5IYZ - chains B and E of the 6 polymer chains in the assembly; structure by X-ray diffraction, 1.80 A resolution.

== Chain B ==
Molecule: Tubulin beta-2B chain
From: Bos taurus
UniProtKB: Q6B856 (TBB2B_BOVIN); the author numbering skips numbers that UniProt does not, so the offset changes along the chain: 1-42 = UniProt 1-42; 45-360 = UniProt 43-358; 369-455 = UniProt 359-445
Sequence (445 residues; row label = number of the first residue in the row; note: 10 numbers in that range are skipped by the numbering (no residue carries them; nothing is unmodelled there)):
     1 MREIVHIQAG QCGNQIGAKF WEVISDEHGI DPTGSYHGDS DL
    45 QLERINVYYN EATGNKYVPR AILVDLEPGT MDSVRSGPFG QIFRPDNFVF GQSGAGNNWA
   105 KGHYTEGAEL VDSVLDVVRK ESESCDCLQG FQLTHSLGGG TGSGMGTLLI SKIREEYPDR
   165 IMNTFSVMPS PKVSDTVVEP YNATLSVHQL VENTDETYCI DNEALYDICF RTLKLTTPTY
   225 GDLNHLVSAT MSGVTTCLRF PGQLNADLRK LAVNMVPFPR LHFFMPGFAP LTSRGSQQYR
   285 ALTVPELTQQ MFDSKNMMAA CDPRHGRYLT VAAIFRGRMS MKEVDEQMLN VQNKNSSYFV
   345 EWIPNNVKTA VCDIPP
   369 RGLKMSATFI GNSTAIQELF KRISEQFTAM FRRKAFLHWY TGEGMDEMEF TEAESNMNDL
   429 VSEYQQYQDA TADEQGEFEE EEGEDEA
Disordered / not traced: 441-455
Small-molecule neighbours:
  - 4Q5 (N-methyl-L-valyl-N-[(3R,4S,5S)-1-{(2S)-2-[(1R,2R)-3-{[(1S,2R)-1-hydroxy-1-phenylpropan-2-yl]amino}-1-methoxy-2-methyl-3-oxopropyl]pyrrolidin-1-yl}-3-methoxy-5-methyl-1-oxoheptan-4-yl]-N-methyl-L-valinamide): Gln11, Gln15, Lys19, Pro175, Lys176, Val177, Ser178, Asp179, Tyr210, Thr221, Pro222, Thr223, Tyr224, Gly225, Asn228, Arg278
  - GDP (guanosine-5'-diphosphate): Gly10, Gln11, Cys12, Gln15, Ile16, Asp69, Asn101, Ser140, Gly142, Gly143, Gly144, Thr145, Gly146, Val171, Pro173, Val177, Ser178, Glu183, Asn206, Leu209, Tyr224, Leu227, Asn228
Swiss-Prot annotation at these positions:
  - motif: Met1 to Ile4 (MREI motif)
  - binding site (GTP): Gln11, Glu71, Ser140, Gly144, Thr145, Gly146, Asn206, Asn228
  - binding site (Mg(2+)): Glu71
  - modified residue: Ser40 (Phosphoserine), Thr57 (Phosphothreonine), Lys60 (N6-acetyllysine), Ser174 (Phosphoserine), Thr287 (Phosphothreonine), Thr292 (Phosphothreonine), Arg320 (Omega-N-methylarginine), Glu448 (5-glutamyl polyglutamate)
  - cross-link (Glycyl lysine isopeptide (Lys-Gly)): Lys60 (interchain with G-Cter in ubiquitin), Lys326 (interchain with G-Cter in ubiquitin)
What the authors report for this chain:
  - binding site for 4Q5: Gln15, Asp179, Pro222, Thr223, Tyr224, Gly225, Asn228, Arg278
  - conformationally variable residues (side-chain flip): Gln15, Tyr224
  - contacts within the chain: Asp226-Arg278

== Chain E ==
Molecule: Stathmin-4
From: Rattus norvegicus
UniProtKB: P63043 (STMN4_RAT); residues 5-145 here correspond to UniProt positions 49-189 (UniProt number = residue number + 44)
Sequence (143 residues; each row starts with the number of its first residue):
     3 MADMEVIELN KCTSGQSFEV ILKPPSFDGV PEFNASLPRR RDPSLEEIQK KLEAAEERRK
    63 YQEAELLKHL AEKREHEREV IQKAIEENNN FIKMAKEKLA QKMESNKENR EAHLAAMLER
   123 LQEKDKHAEE VRKNKELKEE ASR
Disordered / not traced: 3-5, 29-43, 144-145
Construct notes: initiating methionine (3); expression tag (4)
Swiss-Prot annotation at these positions:
  - modified residue: Ser46 (Phosphoserine)

== Interface between chain B and chain E ==
Residue-residue contacts (25; chain B residue first):
  Tyr108(B) with His78(E), hydrogen bond; Glu79(E); Val82(E), hydrophobic; Ile83(E)
  Leu152(B) with Glu79(E)
  Ser155(B) with Leu72(E); Lys75(E), hydrogen bond; Arg76(E), hydrogen bond
  Lys156(B) with Arg76(E); Glu79(E), salt bridge
  Arg158(B) with Leu68(E)
  Glu159(B) with Leu69(E); Leu72(E); Arg76(E), salt bridge
  Pro162(B) with Glu65(E)
  Gln193(B) with Lys75(E)
  Asn197(B) with Lys75(E)
  Glu411(B) with Val82(E); Ala86(E)
  Gly412(B) with Val82(E); Lys85(E); Ala86(E)
  Met413(B) with Val82(E)
  Asp414(B) with Lys85(E), salt bridge
  Glu417(B) with His78(E), salt bridge
Interface residues without a listed pair, chain B (18 interface residues in all): His107, Thr109, Thr409, Gly410
Interface residues without a listed pair, chain E (15 interface residues in all): Ala73, Glu89, Asn90

== Summary ==
18 residues of chain B and 15 residues of chain E are in contact; the contacts include 3 hydrogen bonds and 4
salt bridges. Among the polar pairs are Lys156(B)-Glu79(E), Glu159(B)-Arg76(E) and Asp414(B)-Lys85(E). From
the paper: a binding site for 4Q5 at Gln15(B), Asp179(B) and Pro222(B) among others; conformational
variability at Gln15(B) and Tyr224(B).
Here chain B is Tubulin beta-2B chain (Bos taurus) and chain E is Stathmin-4 (Rattus norvegicus). Entry 5IYZ
(Tubulin-MMAE complex) was determined by X-ray diffraction together with 5J2T and 5J2U from the same study.
